7D06 - chains H and I of the 12 polymer chains in the assembly; structure by electron microscopy, 3.10 A resolution.

== Chain H (and I) ==
Protein: MCE family protein
From: Acinetobacter baumannii
Notes: chain I of this document is another copy of the same molecule, construct and numbering; everything in this record applies to it too
Reference sequence: V5V921 (V5V921_ACIBA); residues 1-226 here = UniProt positions 1-226
Chain sequence (226 residues; row label = number of the first residue in the row):
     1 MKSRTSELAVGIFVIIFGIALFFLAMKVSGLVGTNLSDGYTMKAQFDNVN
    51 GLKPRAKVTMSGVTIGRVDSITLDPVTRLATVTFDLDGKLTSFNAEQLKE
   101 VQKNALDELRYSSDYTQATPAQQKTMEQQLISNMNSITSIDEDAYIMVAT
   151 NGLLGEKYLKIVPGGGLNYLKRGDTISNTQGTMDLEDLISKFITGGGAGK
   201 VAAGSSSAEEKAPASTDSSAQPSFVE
Disordered / not traced: 1-2, 194-226

== Chain H / chain I interface ==
Pairs across the interface (19; chain H residue first):
  Asp47(H) with Ser61(I)
  Asn48(H) with Ser61(I); Gly62(I)
  Val49(H) with Ser61(I), hydrogen bond (backbone-backbone)
  Asn50(H) with Gly62(I); Tyr158(I), hydrogen bond
  Leu73(H) with Val63(I), hydrophobic; Ile65(I), hydrophobic; Leu90(I)
  Pro75(H) with Leu90(I); Phe93(I); Ser139(I)
  Val76(H) with Gln97(I)
  Arg78(H) with Met60(I); Ser61(I), hydrogen bond (backbone-side chain); Ser139(I), hydrogen bond (side chain-backbone); Pro163(I); Tyr169(I), hydrogen bond
  Glu186(H) with Thr150(I)
Interface residues without a listed pair, chain H (14 interface residues in all): Ala80, Leu154, Asp184, Leu185, Ile189
Interface residues without a listed pair, chain I (22 interface residues in all): Thr91, Val101, Asp141, Asn151, Gly152, Leu153, Leu154, Lys160, Leu188

== Summary ==
The interface between chain H and chain I involves 14 residues on one side and 22 on the other, with 5
hydrogen bonds. Among the polar pairs are Asn50(H)-Tyr158(I), Arg78(H)-Ser61(I) and Arg78(H)-Ser139(I).
Chain H and chain I are both MCE family protein (Acinetobacter baumannii); the structure, Cryo EM structure of
the nucleotide free Acinetobacter MlaFEDB complex, was determined by electron microscopy, deposited together
with 7D08, 7D09 and 7D0A.
